5HAW - chains A and B of the 5 polymer chains in the assembly; structure by X-ray diffraction, 1.89 A resolution.

# Chain A
Name: Nucleoid occlusion factor SlmA
Organism: Vibrio cholerae serotype O1 (strain ATCC 39315 / El Tor Inaba N16961)
Reference sequence: Q9KVD2 (SLMA_VIBCH); numbering as in UniProt; present here: 6-142, 148-196
Sequence (196 residues; numbered 1 to 196 plus 4 insertion-coded residues; 4 numbers in that range are skipped by the numbering (no residue carries them; nothing is unmodelled there); the number before each row is that of its first residue; a row labelled like 142A-142D holds insertion residues (142A, then the next letters in order)):
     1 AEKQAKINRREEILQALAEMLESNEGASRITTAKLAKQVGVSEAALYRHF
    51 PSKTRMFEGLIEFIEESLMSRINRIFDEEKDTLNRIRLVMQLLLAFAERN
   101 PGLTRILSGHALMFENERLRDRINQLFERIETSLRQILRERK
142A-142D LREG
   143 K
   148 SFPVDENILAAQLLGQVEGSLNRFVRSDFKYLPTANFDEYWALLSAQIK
Not modelled in the structure: 1-6, 142A-142D
Differences from the reference sequence: expression tag (1-5); conflict Thr54 (Ala in Q9KVD2)
What the authors report for this chain:
  - binding site for the 12-nt DNA strand: Thr31

# Chain B
Name: Nucleoid occlusion factor SlmA
Organism: Vibrio cholerae serotype O1 (strain ATCC 39315 / El Tor Inaba N16961)
Reference sequence: Q9KVD2 (SLMA_VIBCH); residues 6-196 here = UniProt positions 6-196
Sequence (196 residues; numbered 1 to 196; the number before each row is that of its first residue):
     1 AEKQAKINRREEILQALAEMLESNEGASRITTAKLAKQVGVSEAALYRHF
    51 PSKTRMFEGLIEFIEESLMSRINRIFDEEKDTLNRIRLVMQLLLAFAERN
   101 PGLTRILSGHALMFENERLRDRINQLFERIETSLRQILRERKLREGKSFP
   151 VDENILAAQLLGQVEGSLNRFVRSDFKYLPTANFDEYWALLSAQIK
Not modelled in the structure: 1-7
Differences from the reference sequence: expression tag (1-5); conflict Thr54 (Ala in Q9KVD2)
What the authors report for this chain:
  - binding site for the 12-nt DNA strand: Thr31

# How chain A and chain B interact
Residue-residue contacts (59; chain A residue first):
  Ala27(A) with Met113(B); Glu117(B); Arg120(B), hydrogen bond (backbone-side chain)
  Arg29(A) with Arg29(B)
  Ser108(A) with His110(B), hydrogen bond (backbone-side chain); Asn169(B)
  Gly109(A) with His110(B)
  His110(A) with Ser108(B), hydrogen bond (side chain-backbone); Gly109(B); His110(B); Met113(B)
  Met113(A) with Ala27(B); His110(B); Met113(B), hydrophobic; Phe114(B)
  Phe114(A) with Met113(B)
  Arg120(A) with Ala27(B), hydrogen bond (side chain-backbone)
  Asn124(A) with Arg173(B), hydrogen bond (side chain-backbone)
  Phe127(A) with Arg173(B)
  Glu131(A) with Arg170(B), salt bridge
  Ile155(A) with Asn183(B); Glu186(B)
  Ala158(A) with Arg170(B)
  Gln159(A) with Gln163(B), hydrogen bond (backbone-side chain); Tyr187(B); Leu190(B)
  Leu161(A) with Arg170(B)
  Gly162(A) with Gly166(B); Arg170(B)
  Gln163(A) with Gln159(B), hydrogen bond (side chain-backbone); Gln163(B), hydrogen bond
  Glu165(A) with Asn169(B), hydrogen bond; Arg170(B), salt bridge; Arg173(B), salt bridge
  Gly166(A) with Gly162(B); Gly166(B)
  Asn169(A) with Ser108(B), hydrogen bond (side chain-backbone); Asn169(B)
  Arg170(A) with Glu131(B), salt bridge; Ala158(B); Leu161(B); Gly162(B); Glu165(B), salt bridge
  Arg173(A) with Asn124(B), hydrogen bond (backbone-side chain); Phe127(B); Glu165(B), salt bridge
  Tyr178(A) with Glu128(B), hydrogen bond
  Asn183(A) with Ile155(B); Ala158(B)
  Glu186(A) with Ile155(B)
  Tyr187(A) with Gln159(B)
  Leu190(A) with Pro150(B), hydrophobic; Val151(B), hydrophobic; Gln159(B); Gln194(B)
  Leu191(A) with Leu190(B), hydrophobic; Gln194(B), hydrogen bond (backbone-side chain)
  Gln194(A) with Ala193(B), hydrogen bond (side chain-backbone); Gln194(B)
Other interface residues (no listed pair), chain A (34 interface residues in all): Glu117, Glu128, Val151, Leu156, Ile195
Other interface residues (no listed pair), chain B (35 interface residues in all): Asn24, Tyr178, Ile195

# Overview
34 residues of chain A face 35 of chain B across their interface, with 14 hydrogen bonds and 6 salt bridges.
Polar pairs include Glu131(A)-Arg170(B), Glu165(A)-Arg170(B) and Glu165(A)-Arg173(B). The paper reports a
binding site for the 12-nt DNA strand at Thr31(A) and Thr31(B).
Both chains are Nucleoid occlusion factor SlmA (Vibrio cholerae serotype O1 (strain ATCC 39315 / El Tor Inaba
N16961)). Entry 5HAW (structures of the NO factor SlmA bound to DNA and the cytoskeletal cell division protein
FtsZ) was determined by X-ray diffraction (same publication as 5K58, 5HBU and 5HSZ).
